PDB entry 6UPC | X-ray diffraction, 2.50 A resolution | chain A

== Chain A ==
Name: Trehalose-phosphate phosphatase
Source organism: Salmonella typhimurium (strain SL1344)
Notes: EC 3.1.3.12
UniProt: E1WGG9 (OTSB_SALTS); numbering as in UniProt (aligned over 1-267)
Sequence (267 residues; numbered 1 to 267; the number before each row is that of its first residue):
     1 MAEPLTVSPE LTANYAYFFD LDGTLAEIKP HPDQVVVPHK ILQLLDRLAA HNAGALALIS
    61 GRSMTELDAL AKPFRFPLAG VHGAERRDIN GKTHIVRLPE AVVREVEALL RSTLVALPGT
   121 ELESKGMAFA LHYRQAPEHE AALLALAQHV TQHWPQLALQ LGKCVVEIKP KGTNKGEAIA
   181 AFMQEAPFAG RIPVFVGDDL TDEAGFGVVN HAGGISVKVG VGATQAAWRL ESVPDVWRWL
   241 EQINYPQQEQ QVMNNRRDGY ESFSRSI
Disordered / not traced: 247-267
Bound ions: Mg2+: Asp-20, Asp-22, Asp-198 (together with T6S)
Ligand contacts: T6S (alpha-D-glucopyranosyl 6-O-sulfo-alpha-D-glucopyranoside): Asp-20, Leu-21, Asp-22, Glu-27, Ile-28, Lys-29, Pro-30, His-31, Pro-32, Val-35, Ser-60, Gly-61, Arg-62, His-82, Glu-123, Lys-125, Ala-130, His-132, Arg-134, Lys-163, Cys-164, Val-165, Glu-167, Lys-175, Asp-198, Thr-201

== Summary ==
Bound to chain A: compound T6S. Asp-20, Asp-22 and Asp-198 coordinate Mg2+.
Chain A is Trehalose-phosphate phosphatase (Salmonella typhimurium (strain SL1344)); the structure, Structure
of trehalose-6-phosphate phosphatase from Salmonella typhimurium in complex with trehalose 6-sulfate, was
determined by X-ray diffraction, deposited together with 6UPB, 6UPD and 6UPE.
